8Z0X - chains B and C of the 4 polymer chains in the assembly; structure by X-ray diffraction, 1.60 A resolution.

# Chain B (and C)
Molecule: 3-hydroxyisobutyrate dehydrogenase
Source organism: Acetobacter aceti
Notes: chain C of this document is another copy of the same molecule, construct and numbering; everything in this record applies to it too
Reference sequence: A0A6S6PLJ6 (A0A6S6PLJ6_ACEAC); numbering as in UniProt (aligned over 1-296)
Chain sequence (313 residues; numbered -15 to 297; the number before each row is that of its first residue; numbers below 1 keep their minus sign (Met-15 is residue -15)):
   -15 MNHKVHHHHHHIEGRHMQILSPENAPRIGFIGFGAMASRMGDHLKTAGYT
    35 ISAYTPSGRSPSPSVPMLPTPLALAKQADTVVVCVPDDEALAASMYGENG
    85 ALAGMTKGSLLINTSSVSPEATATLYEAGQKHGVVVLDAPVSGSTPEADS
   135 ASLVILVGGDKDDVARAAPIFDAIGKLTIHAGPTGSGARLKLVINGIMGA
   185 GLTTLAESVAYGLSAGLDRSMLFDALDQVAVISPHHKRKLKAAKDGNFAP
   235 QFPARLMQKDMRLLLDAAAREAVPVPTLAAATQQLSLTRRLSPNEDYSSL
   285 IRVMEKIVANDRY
Unresolved in the structure: -15 to 1, 43-48, 297 (chain C: -15 to 1, 43-49, 296-297)
Differences from the reference sequence: initiating methionine (-15); expression tag (-14 to 0, 297)

# Interface between chain B and chain C
Contacting residue pairs (8; chain B residue first):
  Arg274(B) - Ile291(C)  hydrogen bond (side chain-backbone)
  Arg274(B) - Val292(C)  hydrogen bond (side chain-backbone)
  Arg274(B) - Asn294(C)  hydrogen bond
  Ile291(B) - Arg274(C)  hydrogen bond (backbone-side chain)
  Val292(B) - Arg274(C)  hydrogen bond (backbone-side chain)
  Asn294(B) - Arg274(C)  hydrogen bond
  Arg296(B) - Arg274(C)  hydrogen bond (side chain-backbone)
  Arg296(B) - Leu275(C)
Also at the interface, not in a pair above, chain B (8 interface residues in all): Ser198, Pro260, Leu271
Also at the interface, not in a pair above, chain C (8 interface residues in all): Ser198, Pro260, Leu271

# Summary
Chain B and chain C each contribute 8 residues to their interface; the contacts include 7 hydrogen bonds.
Among the polar pairs are Arg274(B)-Ile291(C), Arg274(B)-Val292(C) and Arg274(B)-Asn294(C).
Chain B and chain C are both 3-hydroxyisobutyrate dehydrogenase (Acetobacter aceti); the structure, Crystal
structure of glyoxylate reductase from Acetobacter aceti in the apo form, was determined by X-ray diffraction
(same publication as 8Z9F and 8Z9G).
